Entry 8X1L (X-ray diffraction, 2.00 A resolution); this record covers chain A.

[Chain A]
Name: Ice-binding protein
From: Flavobacterium frigoris PS1
UniProtKB: H7FWB6 (IBP_FLAFP); numbering as in UniProt (aligned over 29-276)
Sequence (250 residues; row label = number of the first residue in the row):
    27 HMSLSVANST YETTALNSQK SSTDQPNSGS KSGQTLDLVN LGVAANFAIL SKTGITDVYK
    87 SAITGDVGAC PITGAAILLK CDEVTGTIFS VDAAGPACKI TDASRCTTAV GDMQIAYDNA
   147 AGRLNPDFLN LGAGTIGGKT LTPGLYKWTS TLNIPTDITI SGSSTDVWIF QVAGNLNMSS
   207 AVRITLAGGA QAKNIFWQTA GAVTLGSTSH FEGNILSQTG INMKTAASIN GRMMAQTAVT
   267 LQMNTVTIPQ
Not modelled in the structure: 27-60
Disulfides: Cys107-Cys124
Differences from the reference sequence: expression tag (27-28); engineered mutation Cys96 (Ser in H7FWB6), Cys132 (Leu in H7FWB6)
Swiss-Prot annotation at these positions:
  - motif: Thr79 to Thr82 (Ice-binding site motif (T-A/G-X-T/N) 1), Thr245 to Asn248 (Ice-binding site motif (T-A/G-X-T/N) 2), Thr263 to Thr266 (Ice-binding site motif (T-A/G-X-T/N) 3)
  - site: Thr251 (Ice-binding)
  - mutagenesis: Asn203 (N203A/Q: Increased thermal hysteresis (TH) activity compared to wild-type), Thr211 (T211Y: No effect on thermal hysteresis (TH) activity), Thr234 (T234Y: No effect on thermal hysteresis (TH) activity), Asn248 (N248Y: Has 43% thermal hysteresis (TH) activity of that of the wild-type), Thr251 (T251Y: Has 11% thermal hysteresis (TH) activity of that of the wild-type), Thr266 (T266Y: Has 33% thermal hysteresis (TH) activity of that of the wild-type)
Reported in the primary citation:
  - mutagenesis - S96C/L132C (Tm change 8.3 degC): decreased stability

[Summary]
UniProt lists 6 mutagenesis sites. The paper reports that S96C/L132C reduce stability.
Chain A is Ice-binding protein (Flavobacterium frigoris PS1); the structure, Crystal structure of S96C/L132C
mutant of FfIBP, was determined by X-ray diffraction together with 8X0Z, 8X1O and 8X1P from the same study.
